5K4Z - chain A; structure by X-ray diffraction, 1.64 A resolution.

[Chain A]
Molecule: Inosine-5'-monophosphate dehydrogenase
From: Mycobacterium thermoresistibile
Notes: EC 1.1.1.205
UniProt: A0A100XBM0 (A0A100XBM0_MYCTH); the construct has insertions or renumbered stretches relative to UniProt, so the offset changes along the chain: 3-110 = UniProt 15-122; 113-389 = UniProt 250-526
Amino-acid sequence (389 residues; row label = number of the first residue in the row):
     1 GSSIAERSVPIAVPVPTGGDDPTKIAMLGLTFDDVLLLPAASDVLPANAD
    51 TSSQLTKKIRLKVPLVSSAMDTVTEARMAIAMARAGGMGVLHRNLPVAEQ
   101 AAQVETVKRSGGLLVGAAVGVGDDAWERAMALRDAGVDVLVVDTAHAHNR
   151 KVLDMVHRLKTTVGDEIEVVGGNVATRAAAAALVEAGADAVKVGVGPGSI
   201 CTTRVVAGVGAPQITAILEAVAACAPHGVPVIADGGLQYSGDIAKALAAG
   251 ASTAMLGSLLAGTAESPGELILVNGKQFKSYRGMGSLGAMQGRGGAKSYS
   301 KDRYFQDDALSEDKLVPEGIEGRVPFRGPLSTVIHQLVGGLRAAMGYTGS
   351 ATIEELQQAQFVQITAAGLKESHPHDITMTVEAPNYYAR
Not modelled in the structure: 1-14, 292-314, 370-389
Sequence notes: expression tag (1-2); linker (111-112)
Residues lining bound ligands:
  - 6Q8 (N-(4-fluorophenyl)-4-(2H-indazol-6-ylsulfamoyl)-3,5-dimethyl-1H-pyrrole-2-carboxamide): Arg-93, Val-121, Asp-143, Thr-144, Ala-145, His-146, Asn-149, Lys-151, Val-152, Asn-173, Gly-194, Val-195, Gly-196, Cys-201, Thr-203, Met-284, Gly-285, Glu-318, Tyr-347
  - inosinic acid (IMP): Ser-68, Met-70, Asn-173, Pro-197, Gly-198, Ser-199, Ile-200, Cys-201, Thr-203, Asp-234, Gly-235, Gly-236, Leu-237, Met-255, Leu-256, Gly-257, Ser-258, Tyr-281, Gly-283, Met-284, Gly-285, Ser-286, Glu-318, Gly-319

[Overview]
Ligands of chain A: inosinic acid and compound 6Q8.
Chain A is Inosine-5'-monophosphate dehydrogenase (Mycobacterium thermoresistibile); the structure, M.
thermoresistible IMPDH in complex with IMP and Compound 6, was determined by X-ray diffraction (same
publication as 5K4X).
